5HVS - chains A and C of the 3 polymer chains in the assembly; structure by X-ray diffraction, 1.75 A resolution.

Chain A (and C):
Protein: Macrophage migration inhibitory factor
From: Homo sapiens
Notes: EC 5.3.2.1, 5.3.3.12; chain C of this document is another copy of the same molecule, construct and numbering; everything in this record applies to it too
UniProt: P14174 (MIF_HUMAN); residues 1-114 here correspond to UniProt positions 2-115 (UniProt number = residue number + 1)
Chain sequence (114 residues; numbered 1 to 114; the number before each row is that of its first residue):
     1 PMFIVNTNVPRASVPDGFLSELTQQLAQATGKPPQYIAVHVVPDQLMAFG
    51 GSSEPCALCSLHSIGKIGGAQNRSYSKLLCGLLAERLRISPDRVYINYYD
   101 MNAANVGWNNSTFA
Ligand contacts: 65V (3-({2-[1-(3-fluoro-4-hydroxyphenyl)-1H-1,2,3-triazol-4-yl]quinolin-5-yl}oxy)benzoic acid): P1, M2, K32, P33, Q35, Y36, H62, S63, I64, M101, V106, F113
Swiss-Prot annotation at these positions:
  - active site: P1 (Proton acceptor)
  - binding site (substrate): K32, I64, N97
  - modified residue: K77 (N6-acetyllysine)
What the authors report for this chain:
  - binding site for 65V: K32, P33, Y36, I64, Y95, N97, M101, F113
  - contacts within the chain: K32-I64
  - catalytic residues: P1 (citing earlier work)

Chain A / chain C interface:
Pairs across the interface - 61 pairs, chain A then chain C:
  P1(A) with Y95(C)
  M2(A) with L58(C), hydrophobic; Y95(C), hydrophobic; N97(C)
  R11(A) with L46(C)
  L19(A) with L46(C), hydrophobic; M47(C); A48(C)
  T23(A) with G51(C)
  P34(A) with G50(C)
  Q35(A) with F49(C); G50(C)
  Y36(A) with Y95(C), hydrogen bond (backbone-side chain)
  I37(A) with F49(C); G50(C), hydrogen bond (backbone-backbone)
  A38(A) with A48(C); L58(C), hydrophobic; Y95(C), hydrophobic
  V39(A) with M47(C); A48(C), hydrogen bond (backbone-backbone)
  H40(A) with N6(C); Q45(C), hydrogen bond; L46(C); M47(C); L58(C)
  V41(A) with L46(C), hydrogen bond (backbone-backbone)
  V42(A) with Q45(C)
  H62(A) with N97(C); Y99(C), hydrogen bond
  M101(A) with N97(C); Y98(C)
  A104(A) with N72(C), hydrogen bond (backbone-side chain)
  N105(A) with I67(C); N72(C), hydrogen bond; I96(C); N97(C); Y98(C), hydrogen bond (backbone-backbone)
  V106(A) with I96(C)
  G107(A) with S76(C); V94(C); Y95(C); I96(C), hydrogen bond (backbone-backbone); Y98(C)
  W108(A) with F49(C); D92(C), hydrogen bond (side chain-backbone); V94(C); Y95(C)
  N109(A) with P91(C), hydrogen bond (backbone-backbone); D92(C), hydrogen bond (side chain-backbone); V94(C)
  N110(A) with R73(C); S76(C); K77(C); C80(C); P91(C)
  S111(A) with R73(C); S76(C), hydrogen bond (backbone-side chain)
  T112(A) with N72(C); R73(C); S76(C)
  F113(A) with Y95(C), hydrophobic
Also at the interface, not in a pair above, chain A (30 interface residues in all): V14, S20, P43, Y99
Also at the interface, not in a pair above, chain C (26 interface residues in all): C59, G69, G81

Overview:
30 residues of chain A face 26 of chain C across their interface; the contacts include 14 hydrogen bonds.
Polar contacts include Y36(A)-Y95(C), H40(A)-Q45(C) and H62(A)-Y99(C). Bound to chain A: compound 65V. From
the paper: the catalytic residue P1(A); a binding site for 65V at K32(A), P33(A) and Y36(A) among others.
Both chains are Macrophage migration inhibitory factor (Homo sapiens). Entry 5HVS (Crystal Structure of
Macrophage Migration Inhibitory Factor (MIF) with a Biaryltriazole Inhibitor (3i-305)) was determined by X-ray
diffraction, deposited together with 5HVT.
